PDB entry 9CI8 | electron microscopy, 3.01 A resolution | chains m and n of the 12 polymer chains in the assembly

== Chain m ==
Name: T cell receptor delta constant
Organism: Homo sapiens
UniProt: A0A075B6X2 (A0A075B6X2_HUMAN); residues 238-273 here correspond to UniProt positions 119-154 (UniProt number = residue number - 119)
Sequence (36 residues; each row starts with the number of its first residue):
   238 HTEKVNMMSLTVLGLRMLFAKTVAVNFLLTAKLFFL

== Chain n ==
Name: T cell receptor gamma constant 1
Organism: Homo sapiens
UniProt: P0CF51 (TRGC1_HUMAN); residues 241-278 here correspond to UniProt positions 128-165 (UniProt number = residue number - 113)
Sequence (38 residues; each row starts with the number of its first residue):
   241 TLLLQLTNTSAYYMYLLLLLKSVVYFAIITCCLLRRTA
UniProt features mapped onto this chain:
  - glycosylation: Asn248 (N-linked (GlcNAc...) asparagine)

== How chain m and chain n interact ==
Residue-residue contacts - 24 pairs, chain m then chain n:
  Val242(m) - Leu244(n)  hydrophobic
  Val242(m) - Gln245(n)
  Val242(m) - Asn248(n)
  Met245(m) - Tyr252(n)  hydrophobic
  Ser246(m) - Leu244(n)
  Ser246(m) - Asn248(n)  hydrogen bond
  Val249(m) - Asn248(n)
  Leu252(m) - Tyr252(n)  hydrophobic
  Leu252(m) - Leu259(n)
  Arg253(m) - Tyr255(n)
  Leu255(m) - Leu259(n)  hydrophobic
  Phe256(m) - Tyr255(n)  hydrophobic
  Phe256(m) - Leu258(n)  hydrophobic
  Phe256(m) - Leu259(n)  hydrophobic
  Thr259(m) - Leu259(n)
  Thr259(m) - Ser262(n)  hydrogen bond
  Asn263(m) - Ser262(n)  hydrogen bond (side chain-backbone)
  Asn263(m) - Tyr265(n)
  Asn263(m) - Phe266(n)
  Leu266(m) - Ile269(n)
  Thr267(m) - Tyr265(n)  hydrogen bond
  Thr267(m) - Ile269(n)
  Leu270(m) - Ile269(n)  hydrophobic
  Leu270(m) - Leu273(n)  hydrophobic
Also at the interface, not in a pair above, chain m (14 interface residues in all): Val260
Also at the interface, not in a pair above, chain n (17 interface residues in all): Thr241, Thr249, Ala251, Leu256, Cys272

== Overview ==
14 residues of chain m and 17 residues of chain n are in contact; the contacts include 4 hydrogen bonds. Polar
contacts include Ser246(m)-Asn248(n), Thr259(m)-Ser262(n) and Asn263(m)-Ser262(n).
Here chain m is T cell receptor delta constant and chain n is T cell receptor gamma constant 1, both from Homo
sapiens. Entry 9CI8 (T cell receptor complex) was determined by electron microscopy, deposited together with
9CIA.
